Entry 6KR3 (X-ray diffraction, 2.93 A resolution); this record covers chain A.

# Chain A
Name: Genome polyprotein
Organism: Dengue virus 2
UniProtKB: Q91H74 (Q91H74_9FLAV); residues 1-900 here correspond to UniProt positions 2492-3391 (UniProt number = residue number + 2491)
Amino-acid sequence (911 residues; numbered 0 to 910; the number before each row is that of its first residue; numbering starts at 0):
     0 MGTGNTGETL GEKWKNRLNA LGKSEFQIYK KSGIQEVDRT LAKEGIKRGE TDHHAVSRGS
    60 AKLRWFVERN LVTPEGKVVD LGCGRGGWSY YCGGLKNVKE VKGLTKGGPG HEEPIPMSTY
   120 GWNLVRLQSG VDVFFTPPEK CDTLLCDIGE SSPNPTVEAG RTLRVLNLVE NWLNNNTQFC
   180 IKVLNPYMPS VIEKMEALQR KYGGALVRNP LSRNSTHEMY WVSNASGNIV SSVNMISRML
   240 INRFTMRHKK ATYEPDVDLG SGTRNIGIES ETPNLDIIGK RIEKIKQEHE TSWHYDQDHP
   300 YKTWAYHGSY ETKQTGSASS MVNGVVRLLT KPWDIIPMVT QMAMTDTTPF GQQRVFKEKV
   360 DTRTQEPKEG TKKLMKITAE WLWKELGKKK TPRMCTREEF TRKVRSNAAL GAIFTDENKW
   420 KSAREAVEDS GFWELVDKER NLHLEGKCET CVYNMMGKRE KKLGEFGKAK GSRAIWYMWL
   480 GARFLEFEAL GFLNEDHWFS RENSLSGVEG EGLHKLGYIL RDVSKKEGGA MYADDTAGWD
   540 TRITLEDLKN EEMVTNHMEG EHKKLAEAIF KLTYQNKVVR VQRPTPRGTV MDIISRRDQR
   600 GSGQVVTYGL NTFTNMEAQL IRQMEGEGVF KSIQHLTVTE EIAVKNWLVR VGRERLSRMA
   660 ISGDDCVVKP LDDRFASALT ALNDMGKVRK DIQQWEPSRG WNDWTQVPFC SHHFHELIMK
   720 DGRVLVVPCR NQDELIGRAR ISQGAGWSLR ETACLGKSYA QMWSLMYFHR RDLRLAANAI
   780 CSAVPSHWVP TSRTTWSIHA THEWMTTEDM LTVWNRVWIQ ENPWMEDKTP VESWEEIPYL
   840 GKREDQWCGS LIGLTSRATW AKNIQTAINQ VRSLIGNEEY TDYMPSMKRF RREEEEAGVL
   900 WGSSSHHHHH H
Not modelled in the structure: 0-7, 315-318, 406-418, 456-470, 796-799, 886-910
Construct notes: initiating methionine (0); expression tag (901-910)
Metal / ion sites: Zn2+ site 1: His442, Cys447, Cys450; Zn2+ site 2: His712, His714, Cys728, Cys847
Small-molecule neighbours:
  - S-adenosylhomocysteine (SAH), molecule 1: Ser56, Gly58, Ser59, Gly81, Cys82, Gly83, Arg84, Gly85, Gly86, Trp87, Leu103, Thr104, Lys105, His110, Glu111, Val130, Asp131, Val132, Phe133, Asp146, Ile147
  - S-adenosylhomocysteine (SAH), molecule 2: Arg68, Asn69, Leu70, Asn223
Reported in the primary citation:
  - binding site for S-adenosylhomocysteine: Arg68
  - mutagenesis - E67A/R68A, R68A, R68K: abolished growth
  - mutagenesis - E67A, E67D: decreased growth

# In short
Bound to chain A: S-adenosylhomocysteine. His442, Cys447 and Cys450 coordinate Zn2+ site 1. His712, His714,
Cys728 and Cys847 form the Zn2+ site 2. From the paper: a binding site for S-adenosylhomocysteine at Arg68;
E67A/R68A, R68A and R68K abolish growth; 5 substitutions were tested in all.
Chain A is Genome polyprotein (Dengue virus 2); the structure, Crystal structure of Dengue virus nonstructural
protein NS5 (form 2), was determined by X-ray diffraction together with 6KR2 from the same study.
